PDB entry 2VDI | X-ray diffraction, 2.65 A resolution | chains A and O of the 16 polymer chains in the assembly

Chain A:
Name: Ribulose bisphosphate carboxylase large chain
Source organism: Chlamydomonas reinhardtii
Notes: EC 4.1.1.39
Reference sequence: P00877 (RBL_CHLRE); residues 1-475 here = UniProt positions 1-475
Sequence (475 residues; row label = number of the first residue in the row):
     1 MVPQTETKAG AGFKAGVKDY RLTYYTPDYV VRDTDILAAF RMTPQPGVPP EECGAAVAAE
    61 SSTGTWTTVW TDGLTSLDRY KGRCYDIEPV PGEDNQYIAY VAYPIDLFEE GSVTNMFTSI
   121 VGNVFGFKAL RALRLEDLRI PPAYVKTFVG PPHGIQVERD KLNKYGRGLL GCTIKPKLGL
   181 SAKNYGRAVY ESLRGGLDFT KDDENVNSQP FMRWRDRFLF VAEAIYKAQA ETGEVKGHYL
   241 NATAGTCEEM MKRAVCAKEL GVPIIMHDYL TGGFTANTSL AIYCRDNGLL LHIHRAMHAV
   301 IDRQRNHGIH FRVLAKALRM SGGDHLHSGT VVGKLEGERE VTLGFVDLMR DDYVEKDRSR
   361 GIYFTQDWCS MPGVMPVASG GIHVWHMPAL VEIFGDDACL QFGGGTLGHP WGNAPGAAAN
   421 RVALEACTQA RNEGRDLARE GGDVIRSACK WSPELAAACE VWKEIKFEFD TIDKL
Disordered / not traced: 1-10
Differences from the reference sequence: conflict P46 (Leu in P00877); engineered mutation S192 (Cys in P00877)
Modified positions: P104, P151 (4-hydroxyproline; HYP); K201 (lysine nz-carboxylic acid; KCX); C256, C369 (s-methylcysteine; SMC)
Disulfide bonds: C449-C459
Metal / ion sites: Mg2+: K201, D203, E204 (together with 2-carboxyarabinitol-1,5-diphosphate)
Small-molecule neighbours:
  - 2-carboxyarabinitol-1,5-diphosphate (CAP), molecule 1: E60, T65, W66, N123
  - 2-carboxyarabinitol-1,5-diphosphate (CAP), molecule 2: T173, K175, K177, K201, D203, E204, H294, R295, H298, H327, G329, K334, L335, S379, G380, G381, Q401, F402, G403, G404
Reported in the primary citation:
  - mutagenesis - C192S: unchanged catalytic activity on specificity factor
  - mutagenesis - C192S: decreased catalytic activity on Vmax for carboxylation
  - mutagenesis - C192S: decreased stability
  - mutagenesis - C192S: unchanged growth
  - conformationally variable residues (helix shift): A438 to S452
  - catalytic residues: K175 (citing earlier work)

Chain O:
Name: Ribulose bisphosphate carboxylase small chain 1
Source organism: Chlamydomonas reinhardtii
Notes: EC 4.1.1.39
Reference sequence: P00873 (RBS1_CHLRE); residues 1-140 here correspond to UniProt positions 46-185 (UniProt number = residue number + 45)
Sequence (140 residues; each row starts with the number of its first residue):
     1 MMVWTPVNNK MFETFSYLPP LTDEQIAAQV DYIVANGWIP CLEFAEADKA YVSNESAIRF
    61 GSVSCLYYDN RYWTMWKLPM FGCRDPMQVL REIVACTKAF PDAYVRLVAF DNQKQVQIMG
   121 FLVQRPKTAR DFQPANKRSV
Modified positions: M1 (n-methyl methionine; MME)

Chain A / chain O interface:
Pairs across the interface (42):
  G179(A) with Q115(O)
  L180(A) with Q115(O)
  S181(A) with Q115(O), hydrogen bond (backbone-side chain)
  A182(A) with Y72(O)
  K183(A) with Y72(O), hydrogen bond (backbone-side chain)
  N184(A) with Q115(O)
  G186(A) with Y72(O)
  R187(A) with E43(O), salt bridge; Y72(O), hydrogen bond (backbone-side chain); M75(O); F110(O)
  Y190(A) with W73(O); T74(O), hydrogen bond
  E191(A) with W73(O); T74(O); M75(O), hydrogen bond (side chain-backbone)
  R194(A) with T74(O)
  R215(A) with V63(O)
  L219(A) with C65(O); L66(O); Y67(O)
  F220(A) with R71(O); Y72(O)
  E223(A) with Y67(O); Y68(O); D69(O); N70(O), hydrogen bond (side chain-backbone); R71(O), salt bridge; Y72(O), hydrogen bond (side chain-backbone)
  Y226(A) with S56(O); R59(O), hydrogen bond; F60(O), hydrophobic; Y67(O)
  K227(A) with Y72(O)
  E259(A) with R59(O); F60(O); G61(O), hydrogen bond (backbone-backbone); V63(O)
  L260(A) with F60(O); V63(O), hydrophobic
  G261(A) with R59(O), hydrogen bond (backbone-side chain)
  G412(A) with L78(O)
Interface residues without a listed pair, chain A (28 interface residues in all): A222, A224, A230, E231, C256, P410, W411
Interface residues without a listed pair, chain O (22 interface residues in all): K49, Q117

In short:
The interface between chain A and chain O involves 28 residues on one side and 22 on the other, with 10
hydrogen bonds and 2 salt bridges. Among the polar pairs are R187(A)-E43(O), E223(A)-R71(O) and
S181(A)-Q115(O). From the paper: the catalytic residue K175(A); C192S of chain A reduces catalytic activity on
Vmax for carboxylation.
Chain A is Ribulose bisphosphate carboxylase large chain and chain O is Ribulose bisphosphate carboxylase
small chain 1, both from Chlamydomonas reinhardtii; the structure, Crystal structure of Chlamydomonas
reinhardtii Rubisco with a large- subunit C192S mutation, was determined by X-ray diffraction (same
publication as 2VDH).
